Entry 8CA9 (electron microscopy, 2.29 A resolution); this record covers chains D and E of the 6 polymer chains in the assembly.

== Chain D (and E) ==
Molecule: Demetra
Source organism: Galleria mellonella
Notes: chain E of this document is another copy of the same molecule, construct and numbering; everything in this record applies to it too
Amino-acid sequence (700 residues; numbered 1 to 700; the number before each row is that of its first residue):
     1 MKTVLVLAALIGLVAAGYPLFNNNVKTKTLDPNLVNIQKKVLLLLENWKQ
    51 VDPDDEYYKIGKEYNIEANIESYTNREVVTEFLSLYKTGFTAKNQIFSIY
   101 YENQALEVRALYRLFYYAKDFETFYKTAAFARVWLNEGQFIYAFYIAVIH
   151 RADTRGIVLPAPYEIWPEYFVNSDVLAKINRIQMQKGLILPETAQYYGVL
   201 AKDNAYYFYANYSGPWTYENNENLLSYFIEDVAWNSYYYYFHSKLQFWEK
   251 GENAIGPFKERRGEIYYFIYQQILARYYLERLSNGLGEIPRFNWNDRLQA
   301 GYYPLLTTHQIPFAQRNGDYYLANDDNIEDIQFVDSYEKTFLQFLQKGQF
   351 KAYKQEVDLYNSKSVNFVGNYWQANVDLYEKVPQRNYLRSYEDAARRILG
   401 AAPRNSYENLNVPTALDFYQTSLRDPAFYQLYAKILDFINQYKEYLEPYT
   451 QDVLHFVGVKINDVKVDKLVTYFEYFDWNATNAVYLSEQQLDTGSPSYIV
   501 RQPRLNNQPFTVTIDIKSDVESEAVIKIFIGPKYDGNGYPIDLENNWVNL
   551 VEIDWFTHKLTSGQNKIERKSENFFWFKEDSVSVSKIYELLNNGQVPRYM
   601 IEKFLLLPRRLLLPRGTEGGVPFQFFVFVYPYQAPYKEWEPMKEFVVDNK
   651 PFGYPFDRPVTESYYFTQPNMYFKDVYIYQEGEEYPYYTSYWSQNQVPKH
Not modelled in the structure: 1-16, 695-700
Glycans and other covalent adducts: glycan linked to N211, N479
What the authors report for this chain:
  - post-translational modification sites: N211, N479

== Chain D / chain E interface ==
Contacting residue pairs (41; chain D residue first):
  S84(D) - Y665(E)  hydrogen bond (backbone-side chain)
  K87(D) - Y665(E)
  T88(D) - E662(E)
  T88(D) - Y665(E)
  D325(D) - R291(E)
  D325(D) - Q299(E)
  I328(D) - F292(E)
  I328(D) - N293(E)
  E329(D) - D437(E)
  E329(D) - Q441(E)
  Q332(D) - D335(E)  hydrogen bond
  Q332(D) - E338(E)  hydrogen bond
  Q332(D) - K339(E)
  F333(D) - Q346(E)
  D335(D) - K339(E)  salt bridge
  K339(D) - K339(E)
  T340(D) - Q343(E)  hydrogen bond
  Q343(D) - Q343(E)  hydrogen bond
  Y353(D) - Q346(E)  hydrogen bond
  P383(D) - Q349(E)
  P383(D) - Y360(E)  hydrogen bond (backbone-side chain)
  Q384(D) - Y360(E)
  R385(D) - Q346(E)  hydrogen bond (side chain-backbone)
  R385(D) - K347(E)  hydrogen bond (side chain-backbone)
  R385(D) - Y360(E)  hydrogen bond
  R385(D) - Y445(E)  hydrogen bond
  N386(D) - E444(E)
  N386(D) - Y445(E)
  N386(D) - L446(E)
  N386(D) - E447(E)  hydrogen bond
  N386(D) - P448(E)
  Y387(D) - L345(E)  hydrophobic
  Y387(D) - Q346(E)
  Y387(D) - Q441(E)
  Y387(D) - E444(E)
  Y387(D) - Y445(E)  hydrophobic
  R389(D) - Q441(E)
  R389(D) - E444(E)  salt bridge
  S406(D) - N545(E)
  Y407(D) - D535(E)  hydrogen bond
  Y407(D) - N537(E)  hydrogen bond
Also at the interface, not in a pair above, chain D (27 interface residues in all): N295, A323, S336, Y337, Y379, V382
Also at the interface, not in a pair above, chain E (30 interface residues in all): N295, L342, G348, Y539, Y664

== Summary ==
The interface between chain D and chain E involves 27 residues on one side and 30 on the other, with 14
hydrogen bonds and 2 salt bridges. Polar contacts include D335(D)-K339(E), R389(D)-E444(E) and S84(D)-Y665(E).
The paper reports modification sites N211(D) and N479(D).
Both chains are Demetra (Galleria mellonella). Entry 8CA9 (Cryo-EM structure of the Cibeles-Demetra 3:3
heterocomplex from Galleria mellonella saliva) was determined by electron microscopy, deposited together with
8CAD, 8CAN and 8PO9.
